8K22 - chains C and P of the 20 polymer chains in the assembly; structure by electron microscopy, 2.92 A resolution.

[Chain C]
Name: Csy2
Source organism: Vibrio phage ICP1_2004_A
UniProtKB: F1D5V7 (F1D5V7_9CAUD); numbering as in UniProt (aligned over 1-248)
Sequence (248 residues; each row starts with the number of its first residue):
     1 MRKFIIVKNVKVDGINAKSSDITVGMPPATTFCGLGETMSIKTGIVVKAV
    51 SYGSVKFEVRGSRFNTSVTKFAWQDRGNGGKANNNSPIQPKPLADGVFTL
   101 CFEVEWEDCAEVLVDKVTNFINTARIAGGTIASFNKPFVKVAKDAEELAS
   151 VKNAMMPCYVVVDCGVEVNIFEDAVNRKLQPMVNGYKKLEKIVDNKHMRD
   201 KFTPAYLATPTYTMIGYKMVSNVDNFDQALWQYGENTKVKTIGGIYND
Disordered / not traced: 248

[Chain P]
Molecule: 60-nt RNA strand
Source organism: Vibrio phage ICP1_2004_A
Sequence (60 nucleotides; numbered -7 to 52; the number before each row is that of its first residue; numbers below 1 keep their minus sign (C-7 is residue -7)):
    -7 CUUAAAGAGUCAACCCUUUGCUUAUCUUCCCUAUUUAAAUGUUAGCAGCC
    43 GCAUAGGCUG

[Interface between chain C and chain P]
Pairs across the interface (41):
  Asn16(C) - A-4(P)  hydrogen bond to the phosphate
  Asn16(C) - A-3(P)  hydrogen bond to the phosphate
  Lys18(C) - U-5(P)  hydrogen bond to the sugar
  Ser19(C) - U-5(P)  base contact
  Ser20(C) - U-5(P)  base contact
  Asp21(C) - U-5(P)  hydrogen bond to the base
  Thr30(C) - U-6(P)  sugar contact
  Thr30(C) - U-5(P)  hydrogen bond to the phosphate
  Thr31(C) - U-6(P)  hydrogen bond to the phosphate
  Thr31(C) - U-5(P)  hydrogen bond to the phosphate
  Gly34(C) - U-6(P)  sugar contact
  Leu35(C) - U-6(P)  base contact
  Glu37(C) - C-7(P)  sugar contact
  Glu37(C) - U-6(P)  phosphate contact
  Thr38(C) - C-7(P)  hydrogen bond to the sugar
  Thr38(C) - U-6(P)  base contact
  Ile41(C) - C-7(P)  phosphate contact
  Lys42(C) - C-7(P)  base contact
  Thr69(C) - G-1(P)  sugar contact
  Lys70(C) - G-1(P)  hydrogen bond to the sugar
  Lys70(C) - A0(P)  sugar contact
  Lys70(C) - G1(P)  sugar contact
  Phe71(C) - G-1(P)  stacking on the base
  Ala72(C) - G-1(P)  hydrogen bond to the base
  Gln74(C) - A-2(P)  hydrogen bond to the base
  Gln74(C) - G-1(P)  base contact
  Asn85(C) - G1(P)  base contact
  Lys91(C) - A-2(P)  hydrogen bond to the base
  Lys91(C) - G-1(P)  hydrogen bond to the base
  Arg125(C) - U-6(P)  hydrogen bond to the base
  Arg125(C) - A-3(P)  salt bridge to the phosphate
  Arg125(C) - A-2(P)  salt bridge to the phosphate
  Ile126(C) - U-6(P)  base contact
  Ala127(C) - U-6(P)  hydrogen bond to the base
  Gly128(C) - A-4(P)  phosphate contact
  Gly128(C) - A-3(P)  phosphate contact
  Tyr186(C) - U-5(P)  hydrogen bond to the base
  Arg199(C) - C-7(P)  hydrogen bond to the sugar
  Arg199(C) - U-6(P)  salt bridge to the phosphate
  Arg199(C) - A-4(P)  hydrogen bond to the base
  Pro210(C) - U-5(P)  base contact
Interface residues without a listed pair, chain C (30 interface residues in all): Pro28, Phe120, Ala124

[In short]
30 residues of chain C face 9 of chain P across their interface, with 18 hydrogen bonds, 3 salt bridges and 1
aromatic stacking contact. Polar pairs include Asp21(C)-U-5(P), Ala72(C)-G-1(P) and Gln74(C)-A-2(P).
Here chain C is Csy2 and chain P is a 60-nt RNA strand, both from Vibrio phage ICP1_2004_A. Entry 8K22 (ICP1
Csy-dsDNA-Cas1-Cas2/3 complex (half form)) was determined by electron microscopy.
